PDB entry 5IJD | X-ray diffraction, 2.70 A resolution | chains D and B of the 4 polymer chains in the assembly

== Chain D ==
Protein: Lymphocyte antigen 96
From: Mus musculus
UniProt: Q9JHF9 (LY96_MOUSE); numbering as in UniProt (aligned over 19-160)
Chain sequence (150 residues; each row starts with the number of its first residue):
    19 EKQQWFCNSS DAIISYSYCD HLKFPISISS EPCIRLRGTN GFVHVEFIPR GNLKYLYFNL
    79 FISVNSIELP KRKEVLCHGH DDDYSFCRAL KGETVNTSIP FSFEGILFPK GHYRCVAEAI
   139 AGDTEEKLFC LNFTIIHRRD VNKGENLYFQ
Unresolved in the structure: 19, 157-168
Construct notes: cloning artifact (161-168)
Disulfide bonds: Cys-25/Cys-51, Cys-37/Cys-148, Cys-95/Cys-105
Covalent attachments: glycan linked to Asn-114; N-acetylglucosamine (NAG) linked to Asn-150
Residues lining bound ligands: LP4 / LP5 / myristic acid: Ile-46, Ser-48, Ile-52, Leu-54, Val-61, Val-63, Phe-65, Leu-74, Phe-76, Leu-78, Ile-80, Val-82, Leu-87, Arg-90, Glu-92, Val-93, Leu-94, Tyr-102, Phe-104, Ile-117, Pro-118, Phe-119, Ser-120, Phe-121, Glu-122, Gly-123, Ile-124, Phe-126, Pro-127, Cys-133, Ala-135, Phe-147, Leu-149, Phe-151, Ile-153

== Chain B ==
Protein: Toll-like receptor 4, Variable lymphocyte receptor B chimera
From: Mus musculus
Notes: fragment: TLR4 ectodomain  + VLRB
UniProt: chimeric construct of Q9QUK6, Q4G1L2: residues 26-544 from Q9QUK6 (TLR4_MOUSE) positions 26-544 (same numbers); residues 545-619 from Q4G1L2 positions 126-200 (UniProt number = residue number - 419)
Chain sequence (594 residues; each row starts with the number of its first residue):
    26 NPCIEVVPNI TYQCMDQKLS KVPDDIPSST KNIDLSFNPL KILKSYSFSN FSELQWLDLS
    86 RCEIETIEDK AWHGLHHLSN LILTGNPIQS FSPGSFSGLT SLENLVAVET KLASLESFPI
   146 GQLITLKKLN VAHNFIHSCK LPAYFSNLTN LVHVDLSYNY IQTITVNDLQ FLRENPQVNL
   206 SLDMSLNPID FIQDQAFQGI KLHELTLRGN FNSSNIMKTC LQNLAGLHVH RLILGEFKDE
   266 RNLEIFEPSI MEGLCDVTID EFRLTYTNDF SDDIVKFHCL ANVSAMSLAG VSIKYLEDVP
   326 KHFKWQSLSI IRCQLKQFPT LDLPFLKSLT LTMNKGSISF KKVALPSLSY LDLSRNALSF
   386 SGCCSYSDLG TNSLRHLDLS FNGAIIMSAN FMGLEELQHL DFQHSTLKRV TEFSAFLSLE
   446 KLLYLDISYT NTKIDFDGIF LGLTSLNTLK MAGNSFKDNT LSNVFANTTN LTFLDLSKCQ
   506 LEQISWGVFD TLHRLQLLNM SHNNLLFLDS SHYNQLYSLK ELALDTNQLK SVPDGIFDRL
   566 TSLQKIWLHT NPWDCSCPRI DYLSRWLNKN SQKEQGSAKC SGSGKPVRSI ICPT
Unresolved in the structure: 26, 619
Disulfide bonds: Cys-28/Cys-39, Cys-280/Cys-304, Cys-388/Cys-389, Cys-580/Cys-605, Cys-582/Cys-617
Covalent attachments: N-acetylglucosamine (NAG) linked to Asn-204, Asn-307, Asn-492, Asn-524
Residues lining bound ligands: LP4 / LP5 / myristic acid: Met-412, Ser-413, Arg-434, Glu-437, Phe-438, Ser-439
From the paper describing this entry:
  - mutagenesis - R434A: decreased signaling in response to lipid A
  - binding site for the ligand LP4: Lys-263
  - mutagenesis - S439A: unchanged signaling in response to lipid A

== Interface between chain D and chain B ==
Pairs across the interface (52):
  Phe-42(D) with Asp-41(B)
  Ile-66(D) with Arg-86(B)
  Pro-67(D) with Phe-62(B)
  Arg-68(D) with Met-40(B); Phe-62(B)
  His-96(D) with Arg-337(B); Met-358(B)
  His-98(D) with Arg-288(B); Arg-337(B)
  Asp-99(D) with Arg-233(B); Arg-288(B), salt bridge; Ala-314(B); Arg-337(B), hydrogen bond (backbone-side chain)
  Asp-100(D) with Arg-233(B), hydrogen bond (backbone-side chain)
  Asp-101(D) with Phe-262(B); Lys-263(B), hydrogen bond (backbone-backbone); Asp-264(B); Tyr-291(B); Gly-315(B)
  Tyr-102(D) with Phe-262(B); Lys-263(B); Asp-264(B)
  Ser-103(D) with Leu-211(B); Phe-262(B); Asp-264(B), hydrogen bond (backbone-side chain); Glu-265(B)
  Phe-104(D) with Asp-264(B)
  Arg-106(D) with Ala-157(B); Asp-180(B), salt bridge; Ser-182(B)
  Leu-108(D) with Val-131(B), hydrophobic; Val-133(B), hydrophobic; Asn-155(B)
  Lys-109(D) with Met-40(B); Asp-59(B), salt bridge; Ser-61(B), hydrogen bond; Phe-62(B); Asp-83(B), salt bridge; Ser-85(B); Thr-109(B)
  Gly-110(D) with Phe-62(B); Arg-86(B), hydrogen bond (backbone-side chain); Thr-109(B); Gly-110(B)
  Glu-111(D) with Val-133(B); Glu-134(B); His-158(B), salt bridge
  Thr-112(D) with Glu-134(B), hydrogen bond; His-158(B)
  Thr-115(D) with Asp-264(B), hydrogen bond
  Ser-116(D) with Asp-264(B)
  Pro-118(D) with Lys-263(B)
Other interface residues (no listed pair), chain D (22 interface residues in all): Glu-144
Other interface residues (no listed pair), chain B (33 interface residues in all): Gln-38, Tyr-183, Thr-290

== In short ==
Chain D and chain B form an interface of 22 and 33 residues respectively; the contacts include 8 hydrogen
bonds and 5 salt bridges. Polar contacts include Asp-99(D)/Arg-288(B), Arg-106(D)/Asp-180(B) and
Lys-109(D)/Asp-59(B). The paper reports a binding site for the ligand LP4 at Lys-263(B); R434A of chain B
reduces signaling in response to lipid A.
Chain D is Lymphocyte antigen 96 and chain B is Toll-like receptor 4, Variable lymphocyte receptor B chimera,
both from Mus musculus; the structure, The crystal structure of mouse TLR4/MD-2/lipid A complex, was
determined by X-ray diffraction (same publication as 5IJB and 5IJC).
